Entry 1KD1 (X-ray diffraction, 3.00 A resolution); this record covers chains A and Z of the 30 polymer chains in the assembly.

# Chain A
Molecule: 23S RRNA
Source organism: Haloarcula marismortui
Sequence (2922 nucleotides; each row starts with the number of its first residue):
     2 UUGGCUACUA UGCCAGCUGG UGGAUUGCUC GGCUCAGGCG CUGAUGAAGG ACGUGCCAAG
    62 CUGCGAUAAG CCAUGGGGAG CCGCACGGAG GCGAAGAACC AUGGAUUUCC GAAUGAGAAU
   122 CUCUCUAACA AUUGCUUCGC GCAAUGAGGA ACCCCGAGAA CUGAAACAUC UCAGUAUCGG
   182 GAGGAACAGA AAACGCAAUG UGAUGUCGUU AGUAACCGCG AGUGAACGCG AUACAGCCCA
   242 AACCGAAGCC CUCACGGGCA AUGUGGUGUC AGGGCUACCU CUCAUCAGCC GACCGUCUCG
   302 ACGAAGUCUC UUGGAACAGA GCGUGAUACA GGGUGACAAC CCCGUACUCG AGACCAGUAC
   362 GACGUGCGGU AGUGCCAGAG UAGCGGGGGU UGGAUAUCCC UCGCGAAUAA CGCAGGCAUC
   422 GACUGCGAAG GCUAAACACA ACCUGAGACC GAUAGUGAAC AAGUAGUGUG AACGAACGCU
   482 GCAAAGUACC CUCAGAAGGG AGGCGAAAUA GAGCAUGAAA UCAGUUGGCG AUCGAGCGAC
   542 AGGGCAUACA AGGUCCCUCG ACGAAUGACC GACGCGCGAG CGUCCAGUAA GACUCACGGG
   602 AAGCCGAUGU UCUGUCGUAC GUUUUGAAAA ACGAGCCAGG GAGUGUGUCU GCAUGGCAAG
   662 UCUAACCGGA GUAUCCGGGG AGGCACAGGG AAACCGACAU GGCCGCAGGG CUUUGCCCGA
   722 GGGCCGCCGU CUUCAAGGGC GGGGAGCCAU GUGGACACGA CCCGAAUCCG GACGAUCUAC
   782 GCAUGGACAA GAUGAAGCGU GCCGAAAGGC ACGUGGAAGU CUGUUAGAGU UGGUGUCCUA
   842 CAAUACCCUC UCGUGAUCUA UGUGUAGGGG UGAAAGGCCC AUCGAGUCCG GCAACAGCUG
   902 GUUCCAAUCG AAACAUGUCG AAGCAUGACC UCCGCCGAGG UAGUCUGUGA GGUAGAGCGA
   962 CCGAUUGGUG UGUCCGCCUC CGAGAGGAGU CGGCACACCU GUCAAACUCC AAACUUACAG
  1022 ACGCCGUUUG ACGCGGGGAU UCCGGUGCGC GGGGUAAGCC UGUGUACCAG GAGGGGAACA
  1082 ACCCAGAGAU AGGUUAAGGU CCCCAAGUGU GGAUUAAGUG UAAUCCUCUG AAGGUGGUCU
  1142 CGAGCCCUAG ACAGCCGGGA GGUGAGCUUA GAAGCAGCUA CCCUCUAAGA AAAGCGUAAC
  1202 AGCUUACCGG CCGAGGUUUG AGGCGCCCAA AAUGAUCGGG ACUCAAAUCC ACCACCGAGA
  1262 CCUGUCCGUA CCACUCAUAC UGGUAAUCGA GUAGAUUGGC GCUCUAAUUG GAUGGAAGUA
  1322 GGGGUGAAAA CUCCUAUGGA CCGAUUAGUG ACGAAAAUCC UGGCCAUAGU AGCAGCGAUA
  1382 GUCGGGUGAG AACCCCGACG GCCUAAUGGA UAAGGGUUCC UCAGCACUGC UGAUCAGCUG
  1442 AGGGUUAGCC GGUCCUAAGU CAUACCGCAA CUCGACUAUG ACGAAAUGGG AAACGGGUUA
  1502 AUAUUCCCGU GCCACUAUGC AGUGAAAGUU GACGCCCUGG GGUCGAUCAC GCUGGGCAUU
  1562 CGCCCAGUCG AACCGUCCAA CUCCGUGGAA GCCGUAAUGG CAGGAAGCGG ACGAACGGCG
  1622 GCAUAGGGAA ACGUGAUUCA ACCUGGGGCC CAUGAAAAGA CGAGCAUAGU GUCCGUACCG
  1682 AGAACCGACA CAGGUGUCCA UGGCGGCGAA AGCCAAGGCC UGUCGGGAGC AACCAACGUU
  1742 AGGGAAUUCG GCAAGUUAGU CCCGUACCUU CGGAAGAAGG GAUGCCUGCU CCGGAACGGA
  1802 GCAGGUCGCA GUGACUCGGA AGCUCGGACU GUCUAGUAAC AACAUAGGUG ACCGCAAAUC
  1862 CGCAAGGACU CGUACGGUCA CUGAAUCCUG CCCAGUGCAG GUAUCUGAAC ACCUCGUACA
  1922 AGAGGACGAA GGACCUGUCA ACGGCGGGGG UAACUAUGAC CCUCUUAAGG UAGCGUAGUA
  1982 CCUUGCCGCA UCAGUAGCGG CUUGCAUGAA UGGAUUAACC AGAGCUUCAC UGUCCCAACG
  2042 UUGGGCCCGG UGAACUGUAC AUUCCAGUGC GGAGUCUGGA GACACCCAGG GGGAAGCGAA
  2102 GACCCUAUGG AGCUUUACUG CAGGCUGUCG CUGAGACGUG GUCGCCGAUG UGCAGCAUAG
  2162 GUAGGAGACA CUACACAGGU ACCCGCGCUA GCGGGCCACC GAGUCAACAG UGAAAUACUA
  2222 CCCGUCGGUG ACUGCGACUC UCACUCCGGG AGGAGGACAC CGAUAGCCGG GCAGUUUGAC
  2282 UGGGGCGGUA CGCGCUCGAA AAGAUAUCGA GCGCGCCCUA UGGCUAUCUC AGCCGGGACA
  2342 GAGACCCGGC GAAGAGUGCA AGAGCAAAAG AUAGCUUGAC AGUGUUCUUC CCAACGAGGA
  2402 ACGCUGACGC GAAAGCGUGG UCUAGCGAAC CAAUUAGCCU GCUUGAUGCG GGCAAUUGAU
  2462 GACAGAAAAG CUACCCUAGG GAUAACAGAG UCGUCACUCG CAAGAGCACA UAUCGACCGA
  2522 GUGGCUUGCU ACCUCGAUGU CGGUUCCCUC CAUCCUGCCC GUGCAGAAGC GGGCAAGGGU
  2582 GAGGUUGUUC GCCUAUUAAA GGAGGUCGUG AGCUGGGUUU AGACCGUCGU GAGACAGGUC
  2642 GGCUGCUAUC UACUGGGUGU GUAAUGGUGU CUGACAAGAA CGACCGUAUA GUACGAGAGG
  2702 AACUACGGUU GGUGGCCACU GGUGUACCGG UUGUUCGAGA GAGCACGUGC CGGGUAGCCA
  2762 CGCCACACGG GGUAAGAGCU GAACGCAUCU AAGCUCGAAA CCCACUUGGA AAAGAGACAC
  2822 CGCCGAGGUC CCGCGUACAA GACGCGGUCG AUAGACUCGG GGUGUGCGCG UCGAGGUAAC
  2882 GAGACGUUAA GCCCACGAGC ACUAACAGAC CAAAGCCAUC AU
Unresolved in the structure: 2-9, 126-127, 715, 971-998, 1560, 1952-1963, 2137-2236, 2339-2343, 2665-2666, 2915-2923
Differences from the reference sequence: conflict C560 (U3155 in 3377779)
Glycans and other covalent adducts: spiramycin i (SPR) linked to A2103
Metal / ion sites: Mg2+ site 1 near G28 (its only coordinating residue here); Na+ site 1: C40, G41; Na+ site 2: G56, A59, G61; Na+ site 3 near U108 (its only coordinating residue here); Mg2+ site 2 near U115 (its only coordinating residue here); Na+ site 4: C141, G142; Na+ site 5 near U146 (its only coordinating residue here); Mg2+ site 3: C162, U2276; K+ site 1: C162, U163, U172; Mg2+ site 4: A165, A167, C168; Na+ site 6: A165, A166; Mg2+ site 5: A166, G219; 61 more Na+ sites not listed; 99 more Mg2+ sites not listed; 1 more K+ sites not listed
Small-molecule neighbours: spiramycin i (SPR): C839, G2099, A2100, G2102, A2538, G2540, G2646

# Chain Z
Molecule: Ribosomal protein L32E
Source organism: Haloarcula marismortui
Reference sequence: P12736 (RL32_HALMA); residue numbers follow UniProt; this construct covers 1-240
Amino-acid sequence (240 residues; numbered 1 to 240; the number before each row is that of its first residue):
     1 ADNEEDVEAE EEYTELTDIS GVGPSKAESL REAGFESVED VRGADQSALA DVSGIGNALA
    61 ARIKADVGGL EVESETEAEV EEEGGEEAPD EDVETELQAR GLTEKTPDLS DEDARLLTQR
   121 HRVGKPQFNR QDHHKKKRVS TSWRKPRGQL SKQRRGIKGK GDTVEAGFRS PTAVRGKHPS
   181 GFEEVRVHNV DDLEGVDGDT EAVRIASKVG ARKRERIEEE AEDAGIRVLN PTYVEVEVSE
Unresolved in the structure: 1-94, 237-240
Metal / ion sites: Mg2+: His133, Lys136, Val139

# How chain A and chain Z interact
Contacting residue pairs (171; chain A residue first):
  G320(A) with Arg212(Z), hydrogen bond to the sugar
  A521(A) with Lys137(Z), salt bridge to the phosphate
  U522(A) with Lys137(Z), salt bridge to the phosphate
  G537(A) with Lys135(Z), hydrogen bond to the sugar; Lys160(Z), sugar contact
  C538(A) with His134(Z), salt bridge to the phosphate; Lys135(Z), salt bridge to the phosphate
  G539(A) with His134(Z), hydrogen bond to the phosphate; Gly159(Z), hydrogen bond to the base
  A540(A) with Gln127(Z), hydrogen bond to the phosphate; Gly159(Z), sugar contact; Gly161(Z), sugar contact
  C541(A) with Pro126(Z), phosphate contact; Gln127(Z), hydrogen bond to the phosphate
  A551(A) with Tyr233(Z), phosphate contact
  A552(A) with Arg204(Z), hydrogen bond to the phosphate; Leu229(Z), sugar contact; Pro231(Z), phosphate contact; Tyr233(Z), hydrogen bond to the phosphate
  G553(A) with His178(Z), salt bridge to the phosphate; Pro179(Z), sugar contact; Arg204(Z), salt bridge to the phosphate
  G554(A) with His178(Z), salt bridge to the phosphate; Ser180(Z), phosphate contact; Arg227(Z), salt bridge to the phosphate
  U555(A) with His121(Z), phosphate contact
  C556(A) with His121(Z), salt bridge to the phosphate
  C594(A) with Arg122(Z), hydrogen bond to the sugar
  U595(A) with Thr118(Z), phosphate contact; Arg122(Z), salt bridge to the phosphate
  C617(A) with Lys158(Z), hydrogen bond to the sugar; Gly159(Z), base contact
  G618(A) with Lys158(Z), sugar contact; Lys160(Z), hydrogen bond to the sugar
  A620(A) with Asp132(Z), hydrogen bond to the sugar; Lys135(Z), hydrogen bond to the sugar; Lys152(Z), phosphate contact; Lys160(Z), salt bridge to the phosphate
  C621(A) with Gln131(Z), hydrogen bond to the phosphate; Asp132(Z), sugar contact; Ser151(Z), phosphate contact; Lys152(Z), salt bridge to the phosphate
  G622(A) with Gln131(Z), hydrogen bond to the phosphate; Arg147(Z), phosphate contact; Gly148(Z), hydrogen bond to the phosphate; Ser151(Z), phosphate contact
  U623(A) with Gly148(Z), phosphate contact; Gln149(Z), hydrogen bond to the phosphate; Leu150(Z), base contact
  U624(A) with Leu150(Z), base contact
  U625(A) with Leu150(Z), base contact
  A628(A) with Leu150(Z), sugar contact
  A629(A) with Lys152(Z), salt bridge to the phosphate
  C637(A) with Lys136(Z), salt bridge to the phosphate; Arg138(Z), salt bridge to the phosphate
  C638(A) with Lys136(Z), phosphate contact; Lys137(Z), hydrogen bond to the phosphate; Arg138(Z), salt bridge to the phosphate
  A639(A) with Arg138(Z), phosphate contact
  C905(A) with Arg144(Z), salt bridge to the phosphate
  C906(A) with Trp143(Z), phosphate contact; Arg144(Z), phosphate contact; Lys145(Z), hydrogen bond to the phosphate; Arg147(Z), salt bridge to the phosphate
  A907(A) with Trp143(Z), hydrogen bond to the phosphate; Lys145(Z), phosphate contact; Val164(Z), sugar contact
  A908(A) with Glu165(Z), phosphate contact; Ala166(Z), hydrogen bond to the phosphate
  G1071(A) with Gln149(Z), phosphate contact; Arg154(Z), sugar contact
  G1072(A) with Arg154(Z), salt bridge to the phosphate; Arg155(Z), phosphate contact
  A1073(A) with Arg155(Z), sugar contact; Gly156(Z), hydrogen bond to the sugar; Ile157(Z), phosphate contact
  G1074(A) with Ile157(Z), phosphate contact; Lys158(Z), hydrogen bond to the phosphate
  G1075(A) with Lys158(Z), salt bridge to the phosphate
  G1089(A) with Glu165(Z), hydrogen bond to the sugar; Gly167(Z), hydrogen bond to the base
  A1090(A) with Gly167(Z), sugar contact; Phe168(Z), sugar contact
  U1091(A) with Val123(Z), sugar contact
  G1260(A) with Lys158(Z), base contact
  U1266(A) with Arg115(Z), hydrogen bond to the phosphate; Gln119(Z), hydrogen bond to the sugar
  C1267(A) with Glu112(Z), phosphate contact; Arg115(Z), salt bridge to the phosphate; Leu116(Z), sugar contact; Gln119(Z), sugar contact; Pro171(Z), sugar contact
  C1268(A) with Ala166(Z), hydrogen bond to the sugar; Gly167(Z), base contact; Arg169(Z), sugar contact; Ser170(Z), sugar contact; Pro171(Z), phosphate contact; Thr172(Z), hydrogen bond to the phosphate; Arg175(Z), hydrogen bond to the phosphate
  G1269(A) with Ala166(Z), sugar contact; Arg175(Z), salt bridge to the phosphate
  U1293(A) with Gln149(Z), hydrogen bond to the sugar; Arg154(Z), sugar contact
  A1294(A) with Gln149(Z), phosphate contact
  G1311(A) with His188(Z), sugar contact; Asn189(Z), phosphate contact; Lys208(Z), base contact
  G1312(A) with His188(Z), sugar contact; Asn189(Z), phosphate contact; Lys208(Z), hydrogen bond to the sugar; Val209(Z), hydrogen bond to the sugar; Lys213(Z), salt bridge to the phosphate
  A1313(A) with Lys208(Z), sugar contact; Val209(Z), phosphate contact; Gly210(Z), hydrogen bond to the phosphate; Lys213(Z), salt bridge to the phosphate
  U1314(A) with Gly210(Z), phosphate contact
  G1315(A) with Gly210(Z), sugar contact; Ala211(Z), hydrogen bond to the phosphate; Arg212(Z), hydrogen bond to the sugar; Glu215(Z), hydrogen bond to the base
  G1316(A) with Gly210(Z), phosphate contact; Ala211(Z), hydrogen bond to the phosphate
  A1317(A) with Lys208(Z), phosphate contact
  A1318(A) with Lys208(Z), phosphate contact
  G1324(A) with Arg204(Z), base contact
  G1325(A) with Pro179(Z), sugar contact
  U1326(A) with Arg120(Z), salt bridge to the phosphate; Gly176(Z), sugar contact; Lys177(Z), sugar contact
  G1327(A) with Arg120(Z), salt bridge to the phosphate; Lys125(Z), hydrogen bond to the base; Arg169(Z), hydrogen bond to the phosphate; Arg175(Z), phosphate contact; Gly176(Z), hydrogen bond to the phosphate
  A1328(A) with Lys125(Z), phosphate contact; Phe128(Z), sugar contact; Val164(Z), base contact; Glu165(Z), base contact; Ala166(Z), base contact; Phe168(Z), sugar contact; Arg169(Z), salt bridge to the phosphate; Ser170(Z), hydrogen bond to the phosphate; Arg175(Z), salt bridge to the phosphate
  A1329(A) with Lys125(Z), salt bridge to the phosphate; Phe128(Z), phosphate contact; Trp143(Z), phosphate contact; Val164(Z), sugar contact; Arg169(Z), base contact
  A1330(A) with Ser142(Z), sugar contact; Trp143(Z), hydrogen bond to the phosphate
  A1331(A) with Ser142(Z), hydrogen bond to the phosphate; Arg144(Z), salt bridge to the phosphate
  U1333(A) with Arg186(Z), hydrogen bond to the phosphate; Arg204(Z), sugar contact
  C1334(A) with Arg186(Z), salt bridge to the phosphate; Arg204(Z), hydrogen bond to the sugar; Ile205(Z), sugar contact; Ala206(Z), phosphate contact; Ser207(Z), hydrogen bond to the phosphate; Asn230(Z), hydrogen bond to the phosphate
  C1335(A) with Ser207(Z), phosphate contact; Asn230(Z), hydrogen bond to the phosphate
  C1343(A) with Lys208(Z), hydrogen bond to the base
  G1344(A) with Lys208(Z), sugar contact
  A1356(A) with Arg130(Z), salt bridge to the phosphate; Asp132(Z), base contact; Lys136(Z), base contact; Arg138(Z), hydrogen bond to the base; Val139(Z), base contact
  U2059(A) with Lys136(Z), hydrogen bond to the sugar
Interface residues without a listed pair, chain A (76 interface residues in all): A319, C596, G636, G1290, A2060
Interface residues without a listed pair, chain Z (77 interface residues in all): Val174, Arg214, Arg216

# In short
76 residues of chain A face 77 of chain Z across their interface, with 52 hydrogen bonds and 32 salt bridges.
Polar pairs include G539(A)-Gly159(Z), G1089(A)-Gly167(Z) and G1315(A)-Glu215(Z). Spiramycin i is covalently
linked to A2103(A). C40(A) and G41(A) form the Na+ site 1.
Chain A is 23S RRNA and chain Z is Ribosomal protein L32E, both from Haloarcula marismortui; the structure,
Co-crystal Structure of Spiramycin bound to the 50S Ribosomal Subunit of Haloarcula marismortui, was
determined by X-ray diffraction (same publication as 1K8A, 1K9M and 1M1K).
